PDB entry 8C80 | electron microscopy, 3.40 A resolution | chains C and D of the 4 polymer chains in the assembly

== Chain C ==
Molecule: Serine palmitoyltransferase 2
Organism: Saccharomyces cerevisiae
Notes: EC 2.3.1.50
Reference sequence: P40970 (LCB2_YEAST); residues 1-561 here = UniProt positions 1-561
Amino-acid sequence (561 residues; row label = number of the first residue in the row):
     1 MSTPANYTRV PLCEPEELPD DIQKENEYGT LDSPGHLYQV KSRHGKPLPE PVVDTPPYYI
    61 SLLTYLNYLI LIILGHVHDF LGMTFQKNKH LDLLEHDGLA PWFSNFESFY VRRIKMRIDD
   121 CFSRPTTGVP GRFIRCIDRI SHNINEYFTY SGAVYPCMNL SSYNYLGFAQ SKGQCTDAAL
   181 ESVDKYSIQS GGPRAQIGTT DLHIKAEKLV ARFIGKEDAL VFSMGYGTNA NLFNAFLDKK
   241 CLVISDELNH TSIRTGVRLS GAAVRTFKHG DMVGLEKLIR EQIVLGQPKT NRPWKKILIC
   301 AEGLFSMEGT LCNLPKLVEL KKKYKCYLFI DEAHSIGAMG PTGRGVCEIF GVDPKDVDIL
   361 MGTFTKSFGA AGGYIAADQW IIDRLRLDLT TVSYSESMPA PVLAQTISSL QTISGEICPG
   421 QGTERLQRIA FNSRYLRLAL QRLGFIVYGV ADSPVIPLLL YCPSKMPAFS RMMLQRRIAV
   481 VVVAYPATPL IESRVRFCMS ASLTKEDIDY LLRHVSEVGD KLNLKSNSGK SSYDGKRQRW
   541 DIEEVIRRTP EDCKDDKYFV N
Unresolved in the structure: 1-6
Covalent attachments: pyridoxal phosphate (PLP) linked to Lys-366
Ligand contacts:
  - pyridoxal phosphate (PLP): Met-224, Gly-225, Tyr-226, His-250, Ser-252, Glu-302, Asp-331, Ala-333, His-334, Met-361, Thr-363, Thr-365, Gly-372
  - Q7G (2-{[(4-O-alpha-D-glucopyranosyl-alpha-D-glucopyranosyl)oxy]methyl}-4-{[(3beta,9beta,14beta,17beta,25R)-spirost-5-en-3-yl]oxy}butyl 4-O-alpha-D-glucopyranosyl-alpha-D-glucopyranoside): Phe-80, Met-83, Thr-84, Asn-105, Phe-106
  - Z8A (N-[(2S,3S,4R)-1,3,4-trihydroxyoctadecan-2-yl]hexacosanamide): Tyr-65, Tyr-68, Leu-69, Ile-72, Ile-73, His-76, Tyr-485, Leu-490
UniProt features mapped onto this chain:
  - modified residue: Lys-366 (N6-(pyridoxal phosphate)lysine)
  - mutagenesis: His-334 (H334F: Loss of activity. No effect on interaction with LCB1), Lys-366 (K366T: Loss of activity. No effect on interaction with LCB1)
Reported in the primary citation:
  - binding site for pyridoxal phosphate: Lys-366
  - binding site for Z8A: Tyr-485
  - mutagenesis - Y485S: increased catalytic activity
  - mutagenesis - Y485S: unchanged growth
  - mutagenesis - Y110S: abolished growth
  - mutagenesis - Y110S: decreased catalytic activity
  - binding site for Z8A: Leu-69 (proposed by the authors, not directly observed)
  - catalytic residues: Lys-366 (citing earlier work)

== Chain D ==
Molecule: Serine palmitoyltransferase-regulating protein TSC3
Organism: Saccharomyces cerevisiae
Reference sequence: Q3E790 (TSC3_YEAST); residue numbers follow UniProt; this construct covers 1-80
Amino-acid sequence (80 residues; each row starts with the number of its first residue):
     1 MTQHKSSMVY IPTTKEAKRR NGKSEGILNT IEEVVEKLYW TYYIHLPFYL MASFDSFFLH
    61 VFFLTIFSLS FFGILKYCFL
Unresolved in the structure: 1-2, 77-80

== How chain C and chain D interact ==
Contacting residue pairs - 28 pairs, chain C then chain D:
  Glu-25(C) / Gln-3(D)
  Glu-25(C) / Lys-5(D)
  Asn-26(C) / Ser-7(D)
  Thr-30(C) / Gln-3(D)
  Asn-67(C) / His-45(D)  hydrogen bond (side chain-backbone)
  Asn-67(C) / Pro-47(D)
  Leu-71(C) / Leu-50(D)  hydrophobic
  Leu-74(C) / Asp-55(D)
  His-78(C) / Asp-55(D)  salt bridge
  Ile-114(C) / Leu-50(D)
  Arg-117(C) / Tyr-49(D)
  Ile-118(C) / Leu-50(D)  hydrophobic
  Arg-132(C) / Ser-6(D)  hydrogen bond
  Phe-133(C) / Met-8(D)  hydrophobic
  Pro-156(C) / Ser-7(D)
  Ser-464(C) / Ile-44(D)
  Ser-464(C) / Leu-46(D)  hydrogen bond (side chain-backbone)
  Ser-464(C) / Pro-47(D)
  Ser-464(C) / Phe-48(D)
  Ser-464(C) / Tyr-49(D)
  Lys-465(C) / Ile-44(D)
  Lys-465(C) / His-45(D)
  Ala-468(C) / Tyr-49(D)  hydrophobic
  Gln-475(C) / Ile-11(D)
  Arg-476(C) / Thr-14(D)
  Arg-477(C) / Ile-11(D)
  His-514(C) / Ile-11(D)
  Lys-521(C) / Trp-40(D)
Other interface residues (no listed pair), chain C (31 interface residues in all): Glu-16, Leu-63, Ile-70, Met-158, Cys-462, Pro-463, Pro-467, Tyr-510, Glu-517, Asn-523
Other interface residues (no listed pair), chain D (20 interface residues in all): Val-9, Tyr-10, Thr-13, Met-51

== Summary ==
The interface between chain C and chain D involves 31 residues on one side and 20 on the other; the contacts
include 3 hydrogen bonds and 1 salt bridge. Polar contacts include His-78(C)/Asp-55(D), Asn-67(C)/His-45(D)
and Arg-132(C)/Ser-6(D). The paper reports the catalytic residue Lys-366(C); Y485S of chain C increases
catalytic activity.
Here chain C is Serine palmitoyltransferase 2 and chain D is Serine palmitoyltransferase-regulating protein
TSC3, both from Saccharomyces cerevisiae. Entry 8C80 (Cryo-EM structure of the yeast SPT-Orm1-Monomer complex)
was determined by electron microscopy, deposited together with 8C81 and 8C82.
